7WWV - chains B and N of the 11 polymer chains in the assembly; structure by electron microscopy, 3.20 A resolution.

Chain B:
Protein: Csy2
Organism: Vibrio phage ICP1_2011_A
Reference sequence: M1QWL5 (M1QWL5_9CAUD); residues 1-248 here = UniProt positions 1-248
Sequence (269 residues; row label = number of the first residue in the row; numbers below 1 keep their minus sign (Met-20 is residue -20)):
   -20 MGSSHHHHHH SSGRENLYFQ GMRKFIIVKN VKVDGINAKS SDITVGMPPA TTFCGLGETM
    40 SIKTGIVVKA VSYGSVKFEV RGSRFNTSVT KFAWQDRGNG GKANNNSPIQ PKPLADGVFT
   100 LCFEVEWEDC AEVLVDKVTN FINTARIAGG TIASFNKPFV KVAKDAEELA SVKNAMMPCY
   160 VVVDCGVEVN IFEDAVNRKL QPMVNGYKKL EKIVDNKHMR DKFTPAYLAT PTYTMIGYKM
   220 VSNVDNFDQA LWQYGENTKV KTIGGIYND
Unresolved in the structure: -20 to 0
Differences from the reference sequence: initiating methionine (-20); expression tag (-19 to 0)

Chain N:
Molecule: non-target strand DNA
Organism: Vibrio phage ICP1_2011_A
Sequence (60 nucleotides; numbered 0 to 59; the number before each row is that of its first residue; numbering starts at 0):
     0 AGGGACAAAG GGCTTTCAGA GGAAACCCAT CCGCTGGATT GCCCCGGGGT GCTGTAAACG
Unresolved in the structure: 0, 33-59

How chain B and chain N interact:
Pairs across the interface (17):
  Arg63(B) - DA24(N)  salt bridge to the phosphate
  Arg76(B) - DG9(N)  phosphate contact
  Gly77(B) - DG9(N)  phosphate contact
  Asn78(B) - DG9(N)  phosphate contact
  Asn78(B) - DG10(N)  phosphate contact
  Gly79(B) - DG10(N)  hydrogen bond to the phosphate
  Gly80(B) - DG10(N)  hydrogen bond to the phosphate
  Asn153(B) - DC30(N)  hydrogen bond to the phosphate
  Met156(B) - DC30(N)  phosphate contact
  Tyr159(B) - DC27(N)  sugar contact
  Tyr159(B) - DA28(N)  phosphate contact
  Tyr217(B) - DC27(N)  phosphate contact
  Met219(B) - DA28(N)  phosphate contact
  Met219(B) - DT29(N)  phosphate contact
  Ser221(B) - DT29(N)  phosphate contact
  Ser221(B) - DC30(N)  phosphate contact
  Asn222(B) - DA28(N)  phosphate contact
Interface residues without a listed pair, chain B (14 interface residues in all): Lys81
Interface residues without a listed pair, chain N (8 interface residues in all): DC25

Overview:
14 residues of chain B face 8 of chain N across their interface; the contacts include 3 hydrogen bonds and 1
salt bridge. Polar contacts include Gly79(B)-DG10(N), Gly80(B)-DG10(N) and Asn153(B)-DC30(N).
Chain B is Csy2 and chain N is non-target strand DNA, both from Vibrio phage ICP1_2011_A; the structure, DNA
bound-ICP1 Csy complex, was determined by electron microscopy (same publication as 7WKO, 7WKP and 7WWU).
